PDB entry 1K78 | X-ray diffraction, 2.25 A resolution | chains C and B of the 5 polymer chains in the assembly

== Chain C ==
Molecule: Pax5/Ets Binding Site on the mb-1 promoter
Sequence (27 nucleotides; numbered 1 to 27; the number before each row is that of its first residue):
     1 TTGTGCCGGA GATGGGCTCC AGTGGCC

== Chain B ==
Protein: C-ets-1 Protein
From: Mus musculus
Notes: fragment: ETS domain
UniProtKB: P27577 (ETS1_MOUSE); residue numbers follow UniProt; this construct covers 331-440
Chain sequence (110 residues; each row starts with the number of its first residue):
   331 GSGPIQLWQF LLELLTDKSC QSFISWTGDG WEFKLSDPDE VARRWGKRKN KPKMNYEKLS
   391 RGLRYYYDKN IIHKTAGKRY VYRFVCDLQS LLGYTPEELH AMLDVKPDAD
Disordered / not traced: 331-334, 437-440
UniProt features mapped onto this chain:
  - DNA-binding region: Ile-335 to Val-415 (ETS)
  - region: Leu-418 to Leu-422 (Helix H4), Pro-426 to Met-432 (Helix H5)
  - mutagenesis: Leu-429 (L429A: Reduced autoinhibition)

== Chain C / chain B interface ==
Contacting residue pairs (11; chain C residue first):
  DG5(C) with Arg-409(B), salt bridge to the phosphate
  DC6(C) with Lys-404(B), salt bridge to the phosphate; Arg-409(B), salt bridge to the phosphate
  DC7(C) with Arg-394(B), base contact; Tyr-397(B), hydrogen bond to the phosphate; Lys-404(B), phosphate contact
  DG8(C) with Arg-391(B), hydrogen bond to the base; Arg-394(B), hydrogen bond to the base; Tyr-397(B), phosphate contact
  DG9(C) with Arg-391(B), hydrogen bond to the base
  DA10(C) with Arg-391(B), base contact
Interface residues without a listed pair, chain C (7 interface residues in all): DG14
Interface residues without a listed pair, chain B (7 interface residues in all): Lys-381, Tyr-386

== Overview ==
Chain C and chain B each contribute 7 residues to their interface; the contacts include 4 hydrogen bonds and 3
salt bridges. Polar contacts include DG8(C)/Arg-391(B), DG8(C)/Arg-394(B) and DG9(C)/Arg-391(B). From UniProt:
a DNA-binding region and one mutagenesis site on chain B.
Chain C is Pax5/Ets Binding Site on the mb-1 promoter and chain B is C-ets-1 Protein (Mus musculus); the
structure, Pax5(1-149)+Ets-1(331-440)+DNA, was determined by X-ray diffraction together with 1K79 and 1K7A
from the same study.
